Entry 4PPS (X-ray diffraction, 1.93 A resolution); this record covers chains A and B of the 4 polymer chains in the assembly.

[Chain A (and B)]
Name: Estrogen receptor
Organism: Homo sapiens
Notes: fragment: ligand-binding domain; chain B of this document is another copy of the same molecule, construct and numbering; everything in this record applies to it too
UniProt: P03372 (ESR1_HUMAN); residue numbers follow UniProt; this construct covers 305-548
Amino-acid sequence (244 residues; numbered 305 to 548; the number before each row is that of its first residue):
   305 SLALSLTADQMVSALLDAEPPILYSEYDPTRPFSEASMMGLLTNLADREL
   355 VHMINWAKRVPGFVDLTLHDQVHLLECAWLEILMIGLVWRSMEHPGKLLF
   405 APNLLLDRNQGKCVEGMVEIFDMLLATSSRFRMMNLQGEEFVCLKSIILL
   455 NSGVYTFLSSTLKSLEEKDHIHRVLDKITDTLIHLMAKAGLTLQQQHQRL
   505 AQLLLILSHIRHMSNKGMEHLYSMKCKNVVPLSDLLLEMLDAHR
Not modelled in the structure: 359, 462-466 (chain B: 462-469)
Sequence notes: engineered mutation S537 (Tyr in P03372)
Residues lining bound ligands: ESE ((1S,3aR,5R,7aS)-5-(4-hydroxyphenyl)-7a-methyloctahydro-1H-inden-1-ol): M343, L346, T347, L349, A350, E353, L384, L387, M388, L391, R394, F404, M421, G521, H524, L525

[Interface between chain A and chain B]
Pairs across the interface - 57 pairs, chain A then chain B:
  A430(A) with Y459(B)
  R434(A) with Y459(B), hydrogen bond; H476(B), hydrogen bond
  I451(A) with L509(B), hydrophobic
  N455(A) with L509(B); H513(B), hydrogen bond (backbone-side chain)
  S456(A) with H513(B), hydrogen bond (backbone-side chain)
  Y459(A) with A430(B); R434(B), hydrogen bond; I510(B); H513(B)
  K472(A) with M437(B)
  H476(A) with R434(B)
  D480(A) with Q506(B), hydrogen bond
  T483(A) with H501(B); A505(B)
  D484(A) with Q498(B), hydrogen bond; H501(B), salt bridge; Q502(B), hydrogen bond
  I487(A) with H501(B)
  L497(A) with L497(B), hydrophobic
  Q498(A) with D484(B), hydrogen bond
  H501(A) with T483(B); I487(B); H501(B); L504(B)
  Q502(A) with D480(B); T483(B); D484(B), hydrogen bond
  L504(A) with H501(B)
  A505(A) with T483(B); L508(B), hydrophobic
  Q506(A) with D480(B), hydrogen bond
  L508(A) with A505(B), hydrophobic; L509(B), hydrophobic
  L509(A) with I451(B), hydrophobic; N455(B); L511(B), hydrophobic
  I510(A) with Y459(B)
  L511(A) with L509(B), hydrophobic; S512(B), hydrogen bond (backbone-side chain)
  S512(A) with S512(B); R515(B), hydrogen bond
  H513(A) with N455(B), hydrogen bond (side chain-backbone); S456(B); Y459(B); R515(B)
  R515(A) with S512(B), hydrogen bond; H513(B); H516(B), hydrogen bond
  H516(A) with R515(B), hydrogen bond; N519(B), hydrogen bond
  N519(A) with H516(B), hydrogen bond; N519(B), hydrogen bond
  K520(A) with H547(B)
  E523(A) with E523(B)
  H547(A) with K520(B), hydrogen bond (backbone-side chain)
Also at the interface, not in a pair above, chain A (33 interface residues in all): V458, L479
Also at the interface, not in a pair above, chain B (34 interface residues in all): V458, L479, Q500

[In short]
The interface between chain A and chain B involves 33 residues on one side and 34 on the other, with 21
hydrogen bonds and 1 salt bridge. Polar contacts include D484(A)-H501(B), R434(A)-Y459(B) and R434(A)-H476(B).
Bound to chain A: compound ESE.
Chain A and chain B are both Estrogen receptor (Homo sapiens); the structure, Crystal Structure of the
Estrogen Receptor alpha Ligand-binding Domain in Complex with an A-CD ring estrogen ..., was determined by
X-ray diffraction, deposited together with 4PP6 and 4PPP.
